Entry 7RN2 (X-ray diffraction, 1.05 A resolution); this record covers chain A.

== Chain A ==
Protein: Bromodomain-containing protein 4
Organism: Homo sapiens
Notes: fragment: first bromodomain
UniProt: O60885 (BRD4_HUMAN); residue numbers follow UniProt; this construct covers 44-168
Sequence (127 residues; numbered 42 to 168; the number before each row is that of its first residue):
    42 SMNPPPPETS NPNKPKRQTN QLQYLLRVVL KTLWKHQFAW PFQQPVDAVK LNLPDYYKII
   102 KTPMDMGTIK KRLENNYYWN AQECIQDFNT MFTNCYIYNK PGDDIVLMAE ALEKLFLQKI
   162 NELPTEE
Differences from the reference sequence: expression tag (42-43)
Residues lining bound ligands: 5ZQ (2-[(6S,10S)-4-(4-chlorophenyl)-2,3,9-trimethyl-6H-thieno[3,2-f][1,2,4]triazolo[4,3-a][1,4]diazepin-6-yl]-N-[(pyridin-2-yl)methyl]acetamide): Trp-81, Pro-82, Phe-83, Gln-85, Val-87, Leu-92, Leu-94, Tyr-97, Cys-136, Tyr-139, Asn-140, Asp-145, Ile-146, Met-149
Swiss-Prot annotation at these positions:
  - site: Asn-140 (Acetylated histone binding)
  - cross-link: Lys-99 (Glycyl lysine isopeptide (Lys-Gly) (interchain with G-Cter in SUMO2))
  - natural variant: Asp-145 (D145G: Found in a patient with a neurodevelopmental syndrome; uncertain significance)
  - mutagenesis: Asn-140 (N140A: Abolishes binding to acetylated histones)
Reported in the primary citation:
  - binding site for 5ZQ: Leu-92, Tyr-97, Asn-140, Asp-144

== Overview ==
Chain A binds compound 5ZQ. UniProt lists one mutagenesis site. The paper reports a binding site for 5ZQ at
Leu-92, Tyr-97 and Asn-140 among others.
Chain A is Bromodomain-containing protein 4 (Homo sapiens); the structure, Crystal structure of the first
bromodomain of human BRD4 in complex with SJ001010551-2, was determined by X-ray diffraction (same publication
as 7RMD).
